PDB entry 6HIZ | electron microscopy, 3.08 A resolution | chains CJ and CA of the 28 polymer chains in the assembly

# Chain CJ
Name: uS10m
Organism: Trypanosoma brucei brucei
UniProtKB: Q57Z45 (Q57Z45_TRYB2); residue numbers follow UniProt; this construct covers 1-817
Chain sequence (817 residues; row label = number of the first residue in the row):
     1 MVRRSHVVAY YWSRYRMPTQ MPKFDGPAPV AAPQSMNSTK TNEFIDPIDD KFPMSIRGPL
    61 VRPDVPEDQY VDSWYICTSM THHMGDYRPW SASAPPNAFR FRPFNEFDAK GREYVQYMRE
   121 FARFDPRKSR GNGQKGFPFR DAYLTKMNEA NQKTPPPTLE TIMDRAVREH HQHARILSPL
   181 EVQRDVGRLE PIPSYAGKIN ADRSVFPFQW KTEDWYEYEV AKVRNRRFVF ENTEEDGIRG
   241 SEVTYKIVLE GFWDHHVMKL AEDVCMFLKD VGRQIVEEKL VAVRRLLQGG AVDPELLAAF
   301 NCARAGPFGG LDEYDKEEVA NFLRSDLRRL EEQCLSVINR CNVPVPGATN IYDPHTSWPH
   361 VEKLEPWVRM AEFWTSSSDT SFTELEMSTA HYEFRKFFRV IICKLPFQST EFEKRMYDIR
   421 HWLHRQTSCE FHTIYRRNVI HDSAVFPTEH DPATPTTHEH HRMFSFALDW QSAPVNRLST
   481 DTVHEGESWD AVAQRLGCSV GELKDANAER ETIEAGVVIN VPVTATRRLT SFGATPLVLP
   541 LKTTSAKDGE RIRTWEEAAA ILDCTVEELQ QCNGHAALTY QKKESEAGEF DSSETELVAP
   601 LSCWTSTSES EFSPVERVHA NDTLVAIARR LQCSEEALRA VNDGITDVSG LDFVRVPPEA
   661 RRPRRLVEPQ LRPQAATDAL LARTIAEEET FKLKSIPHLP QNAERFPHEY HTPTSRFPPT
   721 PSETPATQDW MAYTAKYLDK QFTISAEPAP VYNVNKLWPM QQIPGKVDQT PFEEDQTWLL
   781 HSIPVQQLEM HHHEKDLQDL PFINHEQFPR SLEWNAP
Not modelled in the structure: 1-9, 586-593
Sequence notes: conflict Leu-311 (Tyr in Q57Z45), His-484 (Arg in Q57Z45), Ser-488 (Asn in Q57Z45), Glu-594 (Val in Q57Z45), Arg-629 (Lys in Q57Z45)

# Chain CA
Molecule: 611-nt RNA strand
Organism: Trypanosoma brucei brucei
Sequence (611 nucleotides; each row starts with the number of its first residue):
     1 UAAAUUAUGG UCAAUUGUUA GUAUUCAUAU UAAUUUUUUU AAAUGUUUUA UCAUUUUAUA
    61 AAGGUUUAUU UUUGAAAGAU UUUUUGUAUA AAAUUUUAGG AAUAGUUAAU AAUAAUUUAU
   121 AAUUUUGAUU AGAUUGUUUU GUUAAUGCUA UUAGAUGGGU GUGGAAAAAU AAAAAAAAUA
   181 AUUAAUAUAU AUCAAUAAUA AAUUAAAUUA AUCUAUUAGU CAGAAAUGGA UGCCAGCCGU
   241 UGCGGUAAUU UCUAUGCUUU UAAAUAUUAU ACAAUUAUCA UAUUAAAUUG UUAAGUGCUG
   301 AUUUAACCAA UAAAAAUAUA AAUAAUUUUU AUUUGUUUUU AAACACCAUU AGGUAUAUGC
   361 AAAUAUAAAA UUAUAGUAAU UAUAAAUUAU AUUAUAUUAU AUUUAUUCAU AUAAUUAAUA
   421 GGAUAAUAUU UGUAGUUUUU GAUACCAUGA UAAGGAUUAU AAAUUGAAAG UGUUAAUAUC
   481 AUAAUCAAAA UUUAUUAUUU AUAUUAAAUA UGUAUGUGUA GAUAAAAUAA GAAAUUAAAA
   541 AGGUAUUGUU GCCCACCAAU UUUUAUAAUA AAAAUAACGU GCAGUAAUUA AUAUAUUUAU
   601 AAAAAUAUAU U
Not modelled in the structure: 1-394, 538-611
Sequence notes: conflict U473 (G3014 in 343546)
Small-molecule neighbours:
  - spermidine (SPD), molecule 1: U398, A399, U457, U458, A459
  - spermidine (SPD), molecule 2: A452, A453, G454, G466, A467, A468, A469, G470

# How chain CJ and chain CA interact
Pairs across the interface (39):
  Glu-43(CJ) / A468(CA)  hydrogen bond to the base
  Met-54(CJ) / A463(CA)  base contact
  Pro-59(CJ) / A462(CA)  base contact
  Pro-59(CJ) / A463(CA)  base contact
  Leu-60(CJ) / A462(CA)  base contact
  Thr-375(CJ) / A452(CA)  phosphate contact
  Ser-376(CJ) / A452(CA)  hydrogen bond to the sugar
  Ser-376(CJ) / U471(CA)  base contact
  Ser-377(CJ) / U471(CA)  hydrogen bond to the base
  Ser-377(CJ) / G472(CA)  sugar contact
  Ser-377(CJ) / U473(CA)  hydrogen bond to the phosphate
  Ser-378(CJ) / U471(CA)  sugar contact
  Asp-379(CJ) / G472(CA)  phosphate contact
  Thr-380(CJ) / U495(CA)  base contact
  Ser-381(CJ) / U495(CA)  base contact
  Phe-382(CJ) / U496(CA)  hydrogen bond to the phosphate
  Thr-383(CJ) / U496(CA)  hydrogen bond to the phosphate
  Glu-384(CJ) / A452(CA)  hydrogen bond to the sugar
  Glu-384(CJ) / A453(CA)  sugar contact
  Met-387(CJ) / A453(CA)  phosphate contact
  Met-387(CJ) / G454(CA)  phosphate contact
  Met-387(CJ) / G466(CA)  base contact
  Ser-388(CJ) / A452(CA)  phosphate contact
  Ser-388(CJ) / A453(CA)  phosphate contact
  His-708(CJ) / A506(CA)  salt bridge to the phosphate
  His-711(CJ) / A506(CA)  stacking on the base
  His-711(CJ) / A507(CA)  hydrogen bond to the base
  Thr-712(CJ) / A507(CA)  hydrogen bond to the base
  Pro-713(CJ) / A507(CA)  base contact
  Ser-715(CJ) / A506(CA)  hydrogen bond to the base
  Phe-717(CJ) / A506(CA)  base contact
  Leu-779(CJ) / A503(CA)  base contact
  Pro-784(CJ) / A506(CA)  sugar contact
  Gln-787(CJ) / U505(CA)  sugar contact
  Gln-787(CJ) / A506(CA)  hydrogen bond to the phosphate
  Gln-787(CJ) / A507(CA)  phosphate contact
  Leu-788(CJ) / A507(CA)  sugar contact
  Leu-788(CJ) / A510(CA)  phosphate contact
  His-791(CJ) / A508(CA)  salt bridge to the phosphate
Also at the interface, not in a pair above, chain CJ (34 interface residues in all): Lys-40, Asp-64, Arg-716, Leu-780, Ser-782, Val-785, Glu-789
Also at the interface, not in a pair above, chain CA (21 interface residues in all): U451, U457, U509

# In short
The interface between chain CJ and chain CA involves 34 residues on one side and 21 on the other; the contacts
include 11 hydrogen bonds, 2 salt bridges and 1 aromatic stacking contact. Polar contacts include
Glu-43(CJ)/A468(CA), Ser-377(CJ)/U471(CA) and His-711(CJ)/A507(CA). Bound to chain CA: spermidine.
Here chain CJ is uS10m and chain CA is a 611-nt RNA strand, both from Trypanosoma brucei brucei. Entry 6HIZ
(Cryo-EM structure of the Trypanosoma brucei mitochondrial ribosome - This entry contains the head of the ...)
was determined by electron microscopy, deposited together with 6HIV, 6HIW, 6HIX and 6HIY.
